PDB entry 6XKQ | X-ray diffraction, 2.55 A resolution | chains H and L of the 3 polymer chains in the assembly

== Chain H ==
Molecule: CV07-250 Heavy Chain
Organism: Homo sapiens
Sequence (224 residues; numbered 1 to 215 plus 9 insertion-coded residues; the number before each row is that of its first residue; a row labelled like 82A-82C holds insertion residues (82A, then the next letters in order)):
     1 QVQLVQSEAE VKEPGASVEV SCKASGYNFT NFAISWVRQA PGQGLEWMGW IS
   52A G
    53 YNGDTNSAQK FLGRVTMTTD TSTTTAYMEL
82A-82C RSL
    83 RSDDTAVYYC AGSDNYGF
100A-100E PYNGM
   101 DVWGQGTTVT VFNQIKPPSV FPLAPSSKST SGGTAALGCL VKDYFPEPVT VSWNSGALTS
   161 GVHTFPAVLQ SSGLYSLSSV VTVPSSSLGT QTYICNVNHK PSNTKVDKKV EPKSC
Disordered / not traced: 214-215
Cystine bridges: Cys22-Cys92
Glycans and other covalent adducts: N-acetylglucosamine (NAG) linked to Asn28

== Chain L ==
Molecule: CV07-250 Light Chain
Organism: Homo sapiens
Sequence (216 residues; each row starts with the number of its first residue; note: 1 number in that range is skipped by the numbering (no residue carries it; nothing is unmodelled there); a row labelled like 27A-27C holds insertion residues (27A, then the next letters in order)):
     1 QSALTQPPS
    11 ASGSPGQSVT ISCTGTS
27A-27C SDL
    28 GAYHFVTWYQ HYPGKAPKVM IYGVRKRPSG VPDRFSGSKS GNTASLTVSG LQDEDEADYY
    88 CSSYAGNN
   95A D
    96 FVFGGGTKLT V
  106A L
   107 GQPKAAPSVT LFPPSSEELQ ANKATLVCLI SDFYPGAVTV AWKADSSPVK AGVETTTPSK
   167 QSNNKYAASS YLSLTPEQWK SHRSYSCQVT HEGSTVEKTV APTECS
Disordered / not traced: 1-2, 211-212
Cystine bridges: Cys23-Cys88, Cys134-Cys193

== How chain H and chain L interact ==
Pairs across the interface - 73 pairs, chain H then chain L:
  Gln39(H) - His38(L)  hydrogen bond
  Gln39(H) - Tyr87(L)  hydrogen bond
  Gly42(H) - Thr163(L)
  Gln43(H) - Tyr87(L)
  Gly44(H) - Tyr87(L)
  Leu45(H) - Pro44(L)  hydrophobic
  Leu45(H) - Tyr87(L)
  Leu45(H) - Phe98(L)  hydrophobic
  Trp47(H) - Asn95(L)
  Trp47(H) - Asp95A(L)
  Trp47(H) - Phe96(L)
  Trp47(H) - Phe98(L)  hydrophobic
  Trp50(H) - Asn95(L)
  Asn58(H) - Asn94(L)  hydrogen bond (side chain-backbone)
  Asn58(H) - Asn95(L)  hydrogen bond (side chain-backbone)
  Tyr91(H) - Gly41(L)
  Tyr91(H) - Lys42(L)  hydrogen bond (side chain-backbone)
  Tyr91(H) - Ala43(L)  hydrophobic
  Phe100(H) - Tyr91(L)  hydrophobic
  Phe100(H) - Asn95(L)
  Phe100(H) - Asp95A(L)
  Phe100(H) - Phe96(L)  hydrophobic
  Pro100A(H) - Phe96(L)
  Tyr100B(H) - Phe32(L)  hydrophobic
  Tyr100B(H) - Tyr91(L)
  Tyr100B(H) - Phe96(L)
  Asn100C(H) - Phe32(L)
  Asn100C(H) - Thr34(L)  hydrogen bond (backbone-side chain)
  Asn100C(H) - Tyr49(L)
  Asn100C(H) - Gly50(L)  hydrogen bond (side chain-backbone)
  Gly100D(H) - Tyr36(L)
  Gly100D(H) - Phe96(L)
  Met100E(H) - Tyr36(L)  hydrogen bond (backbone-side chain)
  Met100E(H) - Val46(L)
  Met100E(H) - Phe96(L)  hydrophobic
  Trp103(H) - Tyr36(L)  hydrophobic
  Trp103(H) - Ala43(L)  hydrophobic
  Trp103(H) - Pro44(L)  hydrophobic
  Gly104(H) - Ala43(L)
  Phe121(H) - Ser121(L)
  Phe121(H) - Glu123(L)
  Phe121(H) - Glu124(L)
  Pro122(H) - Ser121(L)
  Pro122(H) - Glu123(L)
  Leu123(H) - Phe118(L)  hydrophobic
  Leu123(H) - Val133(L)  hydrophobic
  Ala124(H) - Phe118(L)
  Ala136(H) - Phe118(L)
  Leu140(H) - Val133(L)  hydrophobic
  Leu140(H) - Tyr177(L)  hydrophobic
  Lys142(H) - Thr131(L)
  Lys142(H) - Ser179(L)  hydrogen bond
  His163(H) - Gln167(L)
  His163(H) - Ala173(L)
  Phe165(H) - Leu135(L)  hydrophobic
  Phe165(H) - Ile136(L)
  Phe165(H) - Ala174(L)
  Pro166(H) - Thr162(L)
  Pro166(H) - Ser165(L)
  Pro166(H) - Ser175(L)
  Ala167(H) - Thr162(L)
  Val168(H) - Glu160(L)
  Val168(H) - Thr161(L)
  Val168(H) - Thr162(L)
  Val168(H) - Tyr177(L)  hydrophobic
  Gln170(H) - Glu160(L)
  Ser171(H) - Glu160(L)  hydrogen bond (backbone-side chain)
  Leu177(H) - Tyr177(L)
  Ser178(H) - Val133(L)
  Ser178(H) - Leu135(L)
  Ser178(H) - Tyr177(L)  hydrogen bond
  Val180(H) - Leu135(L)  hydrophobic
  Lys208(H) - Glu123(L)  salt bridge
Also at the interface, not in a pair above, chain H (42 interface residues in all): Ser35, Asp56, Gln105, Val120, Leu137, Leu169, Ser176
Also at the interface, not in a pair above, chain L (39 interface residues in all): Gly100, Ser137

== Summary ==
42 residues of chain H and 39 residues of chain L are in contact; the contacts include 11 hydrogen bonds and 1
salt bridge. Polar pairs include Lys208(H)-Glu123(L), Gln39(H)-His38(L) and Gln39(H)-Tyr87(L).
N-acetylglucosamine is covalently linked to Asn28(H).
Here chain H is CV07-250 Heavy Chain and chain L is CV07-250 Light Chain, both from Homo sapiens. Entry 6XKQ
(Crystal structure of SARS-CoV-2 receptor binding domain in complex with neutralizing antibody CV07-250) was
determined by X-ray diffraction, deposited together with 6XKP.
